1Q3U - chains B and E of the 8 polymer chains in the assembly; structure by X-ray diffraction, 2.90 A resolution.

[Chain B (and E)]
Protein: Cre recombinase
From: Enterobacteria phage P1
Notes: chain E of this document is another copy of the same molecule, construct and numbering; everything in this record applies to it too
UniProt: P06956 (RECR_BPP1); numbering as in UniProt (aligned over 1-343)
Chain sequence (347 residues; each row starts with the number of its first residue; numbers below 1 keep their minus sign (Phe-3 is residue -3)):
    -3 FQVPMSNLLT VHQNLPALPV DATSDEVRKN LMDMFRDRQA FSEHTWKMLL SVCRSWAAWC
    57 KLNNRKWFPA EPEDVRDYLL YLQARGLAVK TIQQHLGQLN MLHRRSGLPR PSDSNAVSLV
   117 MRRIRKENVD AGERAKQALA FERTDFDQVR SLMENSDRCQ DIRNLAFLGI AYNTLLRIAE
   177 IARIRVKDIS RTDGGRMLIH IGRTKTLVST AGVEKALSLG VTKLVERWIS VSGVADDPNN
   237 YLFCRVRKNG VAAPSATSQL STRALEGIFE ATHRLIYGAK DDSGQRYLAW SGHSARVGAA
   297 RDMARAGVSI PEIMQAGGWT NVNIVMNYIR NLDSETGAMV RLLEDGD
Not modelled in the structure: -3 to 19, 342-343 (chain E: -3 to 20, 342-343)
Differences from the reference sequence: cloning artifact (-3 to 0)
From the paper describing this entry:
  - catalytic residues: Arg173, Arg292, Tyr324
  - catalytic residues: His289 (proposed by the authors, not directly observed)
  - binding site for loxP DNA: Lys86, Arg173, Lys201, Arg292, Tyr324
  - binding site for loxP DNA: Trp315
  - binding site for loxP DNA: Arg100, Arg121
  - catalytic residues: Lys201 (citing earlier work)

[Chain B / chain E interface]
Pairs across the interface - 61 pairs, chain B then chain E:
  Asp29(B) - Leu115(E)
  Arg32(B) - Glu69(E)  salt bridge
  Arg32(B) - Arg72(E)
  Asp33(B) - Arg72(E)  salt bridge
  Asp33(B) - Leu115(E)
  Asp33(B) - Val116(E)
  Asp33(B) - Arg119(E)  salt bridge
  Gln35(B) - Arg119(E)
  Gln35(B) - Lys122(E)
  Gln35(B) - Glu123(E)
  Ala36(B) - Leu115(E)
  Ala36(B) - Arg118(E)  hydrogen bond (backbone-side chain)
  Ala36(B) - Arg119(E)
  Phe37(B) - Leu115(E)  hydrophobic
  Phe37(B) - Arg118(E)
  Phe37(B) - Lys122(E)  hydrogen bond (backbone-side chain)
  Ser38(B) - Lys122(E)
  Arg139(B) - Leu338(E)  hydrogen bond (side chain-backbone)
  Arg139(B) - Leu339(E)  hydrogen bond (side chain-backbone)
  Arg139(B) - Asp341(E)  salt bridge
  Tyr168(B) - Met335(E)  hydrophobic
  Tyr168(B) - Leu339(E)  hydrophobic
  Asn169(B) - Met335(E)
  Asn169(B) - Leu339(E)
  Leu171(B) - Met335(E)  hydrophobic
  Thr188(B) - Asn327(E)
  Thr188(B) - Asp329(E)  hydrogen bond
  Asp189(B) - Asp329(E)
  Gly190(B) - Asp329(E)  hydrogen bond (backbone-side chain)
  Arg192(B) - Asp329(E)  salt bridge
  Arg192(B) - Glu340(E)  salt bridge
  His196(B) - Arg130(E)  hydrogen bond
  Gly198(B) - Val125(E)
  Arg199(B) - Lys122(E)
  Arg199(B) - Asp126(E)  salt bridge
  Val204(B) - Arg121(E)  hydrogen bond (backbone-side chain)
  Val204(B) - Lys122(E)
  Val204(B) - Val125(E)  hydrophobic
  Ser205(B) - Val125(E)
  Thr206(B) - Val85(E)
  Thr206(B) - Glu129(E)
  Thr206(B) - Arg130(E)
  Thr206(B) - Ala131(E)  hydrogen bond (backbone-backbone)
  Glu210(B) - Arg130(E)  salt bridge
  Glu210(B) - Arg326(E)  salt bridge
  Ala212(B) - Thr332(E)
  Ala212(B) - Val336(E)
  Leu213(B) - Val336(E)
  Ser214(B) - Val336(E)
  Ser214(B) - Leu339(E)
  Ser214(B) - Glu340(E)
  Leu215(B) - Glu340(E)  hydrogen bond (backbone-side chain)
  Ala295(B) - Met335(E)  hydrophobic
  Asp298(B) - Leu338(E)
  Met299(B) - Ala334(E)  hydrophobic
  Met299(B) - Met335(E)  hydrophobic
  Met299(B) - Leu338(E)  hydrophobic
  Ala302(B) - Leu338(E)  hydrophobic
  Val304(B) - Ala334(E)  hydrophobic
  Glu308(B) - Ala334(E)
  Glu308(B) - Arg337(E)  salt bridge
Other interface residues (no listed pair), chain B (40 interface residues in all): Met30, Glu39, Arg101, Phe142, Asp184, Leu194, Ala207, Val217
Other interface residues (no listed pair), chain E (31 interface residues in all): Asn111, Ala112, Arg301, Leu328

[Overview]
40 residues of chain B and 31 residues of chain E are in contact, with 10 hydrogen bonds and 10 salt bridges.
Polar contacts include Arg32(B)-Glu69(E), Asp33(B)-Arg72(E) and Asp33(B)-Arg119(E). From the paper: catalytic
residues Arg173(B), Arg292(B) and Tyr324(B) among others; a binding site for loxP DNA at Lys86(B), Arg173(B)
and Lys201(B) among others.
Chain B and chain E are both Cre recombinase (Enterobacteria phage P1); the structure, Crystal structure of a
wild-type Cre recombinase-loxP synapse: pre-cleavage complex, was determined by X-ray diffraction, deposited
together with 1NZB, 1OUQ and 1Q3V.
